Entry 8XRI (X-ray diffraction, 2.92 A resolution); this record covers chains A and H of the 6 polymer chains in the assembly.

Chain A:
Protein: DNA topoisomerase 2
Source organism: African swine fever virus BA71V
Notes: EC 5.6.2.2
Reference sequence: Q00942 (TOP2_ASFB7); residues 409-1192 here = UniProt positions 409-1192
Sequence (784 residues; each row starts with the number of its first residue):
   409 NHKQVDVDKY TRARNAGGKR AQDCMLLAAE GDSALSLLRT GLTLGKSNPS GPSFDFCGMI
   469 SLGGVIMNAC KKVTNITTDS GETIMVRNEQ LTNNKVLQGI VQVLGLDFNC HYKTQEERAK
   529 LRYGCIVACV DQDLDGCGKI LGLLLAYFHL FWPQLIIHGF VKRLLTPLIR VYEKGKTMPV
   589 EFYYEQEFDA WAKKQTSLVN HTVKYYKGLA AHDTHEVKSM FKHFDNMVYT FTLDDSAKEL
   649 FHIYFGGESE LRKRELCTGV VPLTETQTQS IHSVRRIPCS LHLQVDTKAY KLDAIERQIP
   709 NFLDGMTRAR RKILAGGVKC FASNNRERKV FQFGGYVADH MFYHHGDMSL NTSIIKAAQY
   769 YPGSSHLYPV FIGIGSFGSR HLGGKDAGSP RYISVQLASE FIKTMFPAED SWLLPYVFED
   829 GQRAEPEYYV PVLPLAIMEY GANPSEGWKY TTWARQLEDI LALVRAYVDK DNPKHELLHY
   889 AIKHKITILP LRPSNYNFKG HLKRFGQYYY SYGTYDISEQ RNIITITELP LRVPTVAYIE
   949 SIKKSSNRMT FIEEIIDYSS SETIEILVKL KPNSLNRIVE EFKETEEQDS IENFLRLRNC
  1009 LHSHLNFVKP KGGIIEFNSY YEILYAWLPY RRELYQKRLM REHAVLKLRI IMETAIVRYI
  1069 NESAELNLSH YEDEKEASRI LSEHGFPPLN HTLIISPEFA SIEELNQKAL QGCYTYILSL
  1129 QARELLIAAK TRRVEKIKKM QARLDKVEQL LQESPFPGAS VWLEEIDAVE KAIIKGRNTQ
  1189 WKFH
Not modelled in the structure: 409-412, 485-491
Ion coordination: Mg2+ site 1: Glu438, Asp539, Asp541 (shared with 2 residues of chain C); Mg2+ site 2: Glu593, Glu827
Swiss-Prot annotation at these positions:
  - active site: Tyr800 (O-(5'-phospho-DNA)-tyrosine intermediate)
  - binding site (Mg(2+)): Glu438, Asp539, Asp541
  - site: Arg799 (Transition state stabilizer)
  - mutagenesis: Tyr800 (Y800F: Complette loss of topoisomersae II activity)

Chain H:
Molecule: 28-nt DNA strand
Source organism: African swine fever virus BA71V
Sequence (28 nucleotides; row label = number of the first residue in the row):
     1 GAGCAGCCGA GCTGCAGCTC GGCTGCTC
Not modelled in the structure: 1-9

Chain A / chain H interface:
Pairs across the interface (8):
  Ala730(A) - DT13(H)  base contact
  Ser731(A) - DT13(H)  base contact
  Asn732(A) - DT13(H)  phosphate contact
  Asn732(A) - DG14(H)  hydrogen bond to the phosphate
  Asn733(A) - DT13(H)  hydrogen bond to the phosphate
  Ser807(A) - DC12(H)  phosphate contact
  Lys811(A) - DG11(H)  phosphate contact
  Lys811(A) - DC12(H)  phosphate contact
Other interface residues (no listed pair), chain A (7 interface residues in all): Arg734

In short:
7 residues of chain A face 4 of chain H across their interface; the contacts include 2 hydrogen bonds. Among
the polar pairs are Asn732(A)-DG14(H) and Asn733(A)-DT13(H). From UniProt: active-site residue Tyr800(A), 3
Mg2+-binding residues and one mutagenesis site on chain A.
Here chain A is DNA topoisomerase 2 and chain H is a 28-nt DNA strand, both from African swine fever virus
BA71V. Entry 8XRI (The crystal structure of AsfvTopII in complex with both G-DNA and T-DNA) was determined by
X-ray diffraction.
